8XSJ - chains A and B of the 4 polymer chains in the assembly; structure by electron microscopy, 2.61 A resolution.

== Chain A ==
Protein: Angiotensin-converting enzyme 2
Organism: Homo sapiens
Notes: EC 3.4.17.23, 3.4.17.-
Reference sequence: Q9BYF1 (ACE2_HUMAN); numbering as in UniProt (aligned over 1-805)
Chain sequence (805 residues; numbered 1 to 805; the number before each row is that of its first residue):
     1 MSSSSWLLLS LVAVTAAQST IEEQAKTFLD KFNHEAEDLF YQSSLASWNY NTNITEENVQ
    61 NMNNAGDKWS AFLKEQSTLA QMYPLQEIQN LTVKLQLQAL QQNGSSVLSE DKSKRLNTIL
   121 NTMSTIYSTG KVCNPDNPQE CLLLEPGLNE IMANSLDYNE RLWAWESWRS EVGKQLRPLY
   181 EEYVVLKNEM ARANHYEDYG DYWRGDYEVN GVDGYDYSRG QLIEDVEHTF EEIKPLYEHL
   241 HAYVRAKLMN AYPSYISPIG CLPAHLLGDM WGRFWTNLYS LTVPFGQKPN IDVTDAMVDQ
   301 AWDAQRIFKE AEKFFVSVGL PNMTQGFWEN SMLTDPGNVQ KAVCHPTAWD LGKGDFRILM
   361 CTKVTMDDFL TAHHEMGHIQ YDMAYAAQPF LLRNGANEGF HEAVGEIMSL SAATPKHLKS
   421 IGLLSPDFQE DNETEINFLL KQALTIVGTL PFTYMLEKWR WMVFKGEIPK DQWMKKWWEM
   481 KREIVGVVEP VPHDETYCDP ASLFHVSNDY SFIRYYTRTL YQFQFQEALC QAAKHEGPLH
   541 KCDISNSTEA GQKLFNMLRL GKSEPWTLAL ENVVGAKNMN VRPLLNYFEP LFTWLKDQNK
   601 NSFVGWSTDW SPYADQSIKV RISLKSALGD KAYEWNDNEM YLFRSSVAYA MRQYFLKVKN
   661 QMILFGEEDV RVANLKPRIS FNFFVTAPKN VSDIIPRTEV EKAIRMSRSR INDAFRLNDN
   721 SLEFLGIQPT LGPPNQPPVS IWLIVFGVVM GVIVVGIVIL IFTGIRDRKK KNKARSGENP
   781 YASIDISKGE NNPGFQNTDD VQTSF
Unresolved in the structure: 1-18, 615-805
Disulfide bonds: Cys133-Cys141, Cys344-Cys361, Cys530-Cys542
Glycans and other covalent adducts: N-acetylglucosamine (NAG) linked to Asn53, Asn90, Asn103, Asn322, Asn432, Asn546
Metal / ion sites: Zn2+: His374, His378, Glu402
Swiss-Prot annotation at these positions:
  - region: Asp30 to Tyr41 (Interaction with SARS-CoV spike glycoprotein), Met82 to Pro84 (Interaction with SARS-CoV spike glycoprotein), Lys353 to Arg357 (Interaction with SARS-CoV spike glycoprotein), Arg652 to Lys659 (Essential for cleavage by ADAM17), Arg697 to Arg716 (Essential for cleavage by TMPRSS11D and TMPRSS2)
  - motif: Glu778 to Ile786 (LIR), Tyr781 to Asp785 (SH2-binding), Tyr781 to Ile784 (Endocytic sorting signal), Asn792 to Phe795 (PTB), Thr803 to Phe805 (PDZ-binding)
  - active site: Glu375 (Proton acceptor), His505 (Proton donor)
  - binding site (chloride): Arg169, Trp477, Lys481
  - binding site (substrate): Arg273, His345, Pro346, Tyr515
  - binding site (Zn(2+)): His374, His378, Glu402
  - modified residue: Tyr781 (Phosphotyrosine), Ser783 (Phosphoserine)
  - glycosylation (N-linked (GlcNAc...) asparagine): Asn53, Asn90, Asn103, Asn322, Asn432, Asn546, Asn690
  - cross-link: Lys788 (Glycyl lysine isopeptide (Lys-Gly) (interchain with G-Cter in ubiquitin))
  - mutagenesis: Ser19 (S19P: Increases slightly the interaction with RBD domain of SARS-CoV-2 spike protein), Gln24 to Lys26 (Slightly inhibits interaction with SARS-CoV spike glycoprotein), Gln24 (Q24T: Increases slightly the interaction with RBD domain of SARS-CoV-2 spike protein), Ala25 (A25V: Increases slightly the interaction with RBD domain of SARS-CoV-2 spike protein), Thr27 (T27Y: Increases slightly the interaction with RBD domain of SARS-CoV-2 spike protein. In sACE2.v2.2; increases interaction with RBD domain of SARS-CoV-2 spike protein ...), Leu29 (L29F: Increases slightly the interaction with RBD domain of SARS-CoV-2 spike protein), Lys31 (K31D: Abolishes interaction with SARS-CoV spike glycoprotein; K31Y: Increases slightly the interaction with RBD domain of SARS-CoV-2 spike protein), Asn33 (N33D: Increases slightly the interaction with RBD domain of SARS-CoV-2 spike protein), His34 (H34A: Increases slightly the interaction with RBD domain of SARS-CoV-2 spike protein), Glu37 (E37A: No effect on interaction with SARS-CoV spike glycoprotein), Asp38 (D38A: No effect on interaction with SARS-CoV spike glycoprotein), Leu39 (L39R: Increases slightly the interaction with RBD domain of SARS-CoV-2 spike protein), 50 further mutagenesis entries in UniProt

== Chain B ==
Protein: Spike protein S1
Organism: Severe acute respiratory syndrome coronavirus 2
Notes: fragment: RBD domain
Reference sequence: P0DTC2 (SPIKE_SARS2); residues 319-541 here = UniProt positions 319-541
Chain sequence (223 residues; row label = number of the first residue in the row):
   319 RVQPTESIVR FPNITNLCPF DEVFNATRFA SVYAWNRKRI SNCVADYSVL YNFAPFFAFK
   379 CYGVSPTKLN DLCFTNVYAD SFVIRGNEVS QIAPGQTGNI ADYNYKLPDD FTGCVIAWNS
   439 NKLDSKVGGN YNYRYRLFRK SNLKPFERDI STEIYQAGNK PCNGVAGVNC YFPLQSYGFR
   499 PTYGVGHQPY RVVVLSFELL HAPATVCGPK KSTNLVKNKC VNF
Unresolved in the structure: 319-332, 528-541
Disulfide bonds: Cys336-Cys361, Cys379-Cys432, Cys391-Cys525, Cys480-Cys488
Glycans and other covalent adducts: N-acetylglucosamine (NAG) linked to Asn343
Construct notes: variant Asp339 (Gly in P0DTC2), Phe371 (Ser in P0DTC2), Pro373 (Ser in P0DTC2), Phe375 (Ser in P0DTC2), Ala376 (Thr in P0DTC2), Asn405 (Asp in P0DTC2), Ser408 (Arg in P0DTC2), Asn417 (Lys in P0DTC2), Lys440 (Asn in P0DTC2), Arg452 (Leu in P0DTC2), Asn477 (Ser in P0DTC2), Lys478 (Thr in P0DTC2), Ala484 (Glu in P0DTC2), Val486 (Phe in P0DTC2), Arg498 (Gln in P0DTC2), Tyr501 (Asn in P0DTC2), His505 (Tyr in P0DTC2)
Swiss-Prot annotation at these positions:
  - region: Asn448 to Tyr451, Tyr453 to Phe456 (Immunodominant HLA epitope recognized by the CD8+)
  - glycosylation: Thr323 (O-linked (GalNAc) threonine), Ser325 (O-linked (HexNAc...) serine), Asn331 (N-linked (GlcNAc...) (complex) asparagine), Asn343 (N-linked (GlcNAc...) (complex) asparagine)
  - natural variant: Asp339 (G339D: In strain: Omicron/BA.1, Omicron/BA.2 and 4 more; this construct carries the variant), Arg346 (R346K: In strain: Mu/B.1.621; R346T: In strain: Omicron/BQ.1.1, Omicron/XBB.1.5 and 1 more), Leu368 (L368I: In strain: Omicron/XBB.1.5, Omicron/EG.5.1), Phe371 (S371F: In strain: Omicron/BA.2, Omicron/BA.2.12.1 and 6 more; this construct carries the variant), Pro373 (S373P: In strain: Omicron/BA.1, Omicron/BA.2 and 7 more; this construct carries the variant), Phe375 (S375F: In strain: Omicron/BA.1, Omicron/BA.2 and 7 more; this construct carries the variant), Ala376 (T376A: In strain: Omicron/BA.2, Omicron/BA.2.12.1 and 5 more; this construct carries the variant), Asn405 (D405N: In strain: Omicron/BA.2, Omicron/BA.2.12.1 and 6 more; this construct carries the variant), Ser408 (R408S: In strain: Omicron/BA.2, Omicron/BA.2.12.1 and 6 more; this construct carries the variant), Asn417 (K417N: In strain: Beta/B.1.351, Omicron/BA.1 and 8 more; this construct carries the variant), Lys440 (N440K: In strain: Omicron/BA.1, Omicron/BA.2 and 7 more; this construct carries the variant), Lys444 (K444T: In strain: Omicron/BQ.1.1), 16 further natural variant entries in UniProt
  - mutagenesis: Asn331 (N331Q: Reduced viral infectivity), Asn343 (N343Q: Reduced viral infectivity), Tyr453 (Y453F: Decreased HLA binding to NF9 epitope. Increased binding affinity to human ACE2), Ala475 (A475V: Increased resistance to neutralizing antibodies), Val483 (V483A: Increased resistance to neutralizing antibodies), Phe490 (F490L: Increased resistance to neutralizing antibodies and human covalescent sera neutralization), Gln493 (Q493N: Reduced host ACE2-binding affinity in vitro; Q493Y: Reduced host ACE2-binding affinity in vitro), His519 (H519P: Increased resistance to human covalescent sera neutralization)

== How chain A and chain B interact ==
Contacting residue pairs (27; chain A residue first):
  Ser19(A) with Ala475(B); Asn477(B), hydrogen bond (backbone-side chain)
  Gln24(A) with Ala475(B); Asn487(B), hydrogen bond
  Thr27(A) with Phe456(B); Tyr489(B)
  Phe28(A) with Tyr489(B)
  Lys31(A) with Gln493(B)
  His34(A) with Tyr453(B); Leu455(B); Gln493(B); Ser494(B)
  Asp38(A) with Tyr449(B), hydrogen bond; Arg498(B), salt bridge
  Tyr41(A) with Arg498(B); Thr500(B), hydrogen bond; Tyr501(B), hydrophobic
  Gln42(A) with Tyr449(B); Arg498(B)
  Met82(A) with Val486(B), hydrophobic
  Tyr83(A) with Tyr489(B)
  Lys353(A) with Tyr501(B); Gly502(B), hydrogen bond (backbone-backbone); His505(B)
  Gly354(A) with Gly502(B); His505(B)
  Asp355(A) with Thr500(B)
Interface residues without a listed pair, chain A (18 interface residues in all): Asp30, Glu35, Leu79, Arg357
Interface residues without a listed pair, chain B (19 interface residues in all): Arg403, Tyr473, Gly476

== Summary ==
Chain A and chain B form an interface of 18 and 19 residues respectively; the contacts include 5 hydrogen
bonds and 1 salt bridge. Polar pairs include Asp38(A)-Arg498(B), Ser19(A)-Asn477(B) and Gln24(A)-Asn487(B).
N-acetylglucosamine is covalently linked to Asn53(A), Asn90(A), Asn103(A), Asn322(A), Asn432(A) and Asn546(A).
Chain A is Angiotensin-converting enzyme 2 (Homo sapiens) and chain B is Spike protein S1 (Severe acute
respiratory syndrome coronavirus 2); the structure, SARS-CoV-2 Omicron BA.4 RBD + IMCAS-316 + ACE2, was
determined by electron microscopy.
